5N7D - chains A and C; structure by X-ray diffraction, 2.30 A resolution.

[Chain A]
Protein: Membrane-associated guanylate kinase, WW and PDZ domain-containing protein 1, Annexin A2
Organism: Homo sapiens
Reference sequence: chimeric construct of Q96QZ7, P07355: residues 455-558 from Q96QZ7 (MAGI1_HUMAN), isoform Q96QZ7-5 positions 455-558 (same numbers); residues 561-878 from P07355 positions 40-357 (UniProt number = residue number - 521)
Amino-acid sequence (427 residues; each row starts with the number of its first residue):
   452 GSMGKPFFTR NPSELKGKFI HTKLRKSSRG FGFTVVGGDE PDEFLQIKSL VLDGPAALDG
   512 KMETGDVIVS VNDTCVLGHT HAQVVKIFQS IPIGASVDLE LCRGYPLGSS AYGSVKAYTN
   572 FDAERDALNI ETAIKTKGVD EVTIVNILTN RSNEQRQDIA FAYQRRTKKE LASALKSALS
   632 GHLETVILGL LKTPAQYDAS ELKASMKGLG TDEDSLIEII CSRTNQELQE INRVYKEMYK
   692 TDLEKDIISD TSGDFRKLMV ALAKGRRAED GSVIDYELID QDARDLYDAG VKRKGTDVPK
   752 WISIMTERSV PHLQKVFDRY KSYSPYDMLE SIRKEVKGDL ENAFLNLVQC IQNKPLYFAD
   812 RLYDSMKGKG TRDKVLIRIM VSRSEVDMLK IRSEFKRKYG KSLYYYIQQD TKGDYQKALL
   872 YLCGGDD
Not modelled in the structure: 452-455
Construct notes: expression tag (452-454); linker (559-560); conflict E605 (Ala84 in P07355)
Bound ions: Ca2+ site 1: G589, V590, E592; Ca2+ site 2: G741, R744, G746, E786; Ca2+ site 3: S773, M817, G819, G821, D861; Ca2+ site 4 near D815 (its only coordinating residue here)

[Chain C]
Protein: Ribosomal protein S6 kinase alpha-1
Organism: Homo sapiens
Notes: EC 2.7.11.1
Reference sequence: Q15418 (KS6A1_HUMAN), isoform Q15418-2; residues 688-735 here correspond to UniProt positions 697-744 (UniProt number = residue number + 9)
Amino-acid sequence (49 residues; row label = number of the first residue in the row):
   687 GSQDLQLVKG AMAATYSALN SSKPTPQLKP IESSILAQRR VRKLPSTTL
Not modelled in the structure: 687-731
Construct notes: expression tag (687); conflict S688 (His697 in Q15418)
Reported in the primary citation:
  - post-translational modification sites: S732, T733, T734
  - mutagenesis - S732A: unchanged binding to ERK2
  - mutagenesis - K729A, S732A: unchanged binding to MAGI-1
  - mutagenesis - L714E, K729A: decreased binding to ERK2

[Chain A / chain C interface]
Contacting residue pairs (15; chain A residue first):
  G481(A) with L735(C)
  F482(A) with L735(C), hydrogen bond (backbone-backbone)
  G483(A) with L735(C), hydrogen bond (backbone-backbone)
  F484(A) with T734(C); L735(C), hydrogen bond (backbone-backbone)
  T485(A) with T733(C); T734(C)
  V486(A) with S732(C); T733(C), hydrogen bond (backbone-backbone); L735(C), hydrophobic
  K499(A) with S732(C)
  H532(A) with T733(C), hydrogen bond
  V536(A) with T733(C); L735(C), hydrophobic
  F539(A) with L735(C), hydrophobic
Also at the interface, not in a pair above, chain A (12 interface residues in all): R480, V487
Interface features reported in the paper:
  - specific contacts: K499(A)-S732(C)
  - interface residues, chain C: L735(C)

[Summary]
12 residues of chain A and 4 residues of chain C are in contact; the contacts include 5 hydrogen bonds. Among
the polar pairs are F482(A)-L735(C), H532(A)-T733(C) and G483(A)-L735(C). The paper describes a contact
between K499(A) and S732(C). From the paper: L714E and K729A of chain C reduce binding to ERK2; the interface
residue L735(C).
Chain A is Membrane-associated guanylate kinase, WW and PDZ domain-containing protein 1, Annexin A2 and chain
C is Ribosomal protein S6 kinase alpha-1, both from Homo sapiens; the structure, MAGI-1 complexed with a RSK1
peptide, was determined by X-ray diffraction (same publication as 5N7F and 5N7G).
